PDB entry 9ERK | electron microscopy, 2.80 A resolution | chains B and C of the 6 polymer chains in the assembly

# Chain B
Name: Na(+)-translocating ferredoxin:NAD(+) oxidoreductase complex subunit B
Organism: Acetobacterium woodii DSM 1030
Notes: EC 7.2.1.2
Reference sequence: H6LC27 (RNFB_ACEWD); residue numbers follow UniProt; this construct covers 1-333
Chain sequence (333 residues; each row starts with the number of its first residue):
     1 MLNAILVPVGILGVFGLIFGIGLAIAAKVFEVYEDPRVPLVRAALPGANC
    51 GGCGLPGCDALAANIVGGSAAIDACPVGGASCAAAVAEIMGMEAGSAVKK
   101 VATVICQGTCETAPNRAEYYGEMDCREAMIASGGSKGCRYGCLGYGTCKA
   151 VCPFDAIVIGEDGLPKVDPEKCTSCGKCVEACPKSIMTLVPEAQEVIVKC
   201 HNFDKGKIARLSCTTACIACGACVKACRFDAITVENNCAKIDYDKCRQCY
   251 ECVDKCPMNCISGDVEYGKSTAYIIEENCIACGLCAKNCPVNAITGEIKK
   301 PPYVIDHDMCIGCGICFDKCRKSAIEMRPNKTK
UniProt features mapped onto this chain:
  - region: Met1 to Ala27 (Hydrophobic)
  - binding site ([4Fe-4S] cluster): Cys50, Cys53, Cys58, Cys75, Cys138, Cys142, Cys148, Cys152, Cys172, Cys175, Cys178, Cys182, Cys217, Cys220, Cys223, Cys227, Cys246, Cys249, Cys252, Cys256 and 8 more in UniProt
Metal / ion sites: 4Fe-4S cluster Fe site 1: Cys50, Cys53, Cys58, Cys75; 4Fe-4S cluster Fe site 2: Cys106, Cys138, Cys200, Cys213; 4Fe-4S cluster Fe site 3: Cys125, Cys142, Cys148, Cys182; 4Fe-4S cluster Fe site 4: Cys152, Cys172, Cys175, Cys178; 4Fe-4S cluster Fe site 5: Cys217, Cys220, Cys223, Cys256; 4Fe-4S cluster Fe site 6: Cys227, Cys246, Cys252; 4Fe-4S cluster Fe site 7: Cys279, Cys282, Cys285, Cys320; 4Fe-4S cluster Fe site 8: Cys289, Cys310, Cys313, Cys316
Residues lining bound ligands:
  - 4Fe-4S cluster (SF4), molecule 1: Pro46, Gly47, Ala48, Asn49, Cys50, Gly51, Gly52, Cys53, Cys58, Leu61, Cys75, Val77
  - 4Fe-4S cluster (SF4), molecule 2: Ala102, Cys152, Pro153, Phe154, Ala156, Ile157, Val167, Lys171, Cys172, Thr173, Cys175, Gly176, Lys177, Cys178
  - 4Fe-4S cluster (SF4), molecule 3: Cys106, Gln107, Gly108, Ala113, Lys136, Cys138, Tyr140, Gly141, Lys199, Cys200, His201, Asn202, Cys213, Thr215, Ala216
  - 4Fe-4S cluster (SF4), molecule 4: Cys125, Cys142, Leu143, Gly144, Tyr145, Gly146, Thr147, Cys148, Pro165, Cys182, Pro183, Lys184, Ile186, Met187
  - 4Fe-4S cluster (SF4), molecule 5: Val196, Cys227, Phe229, Ala231, Ile232, Ile241, Lys245, Cys246, Arg247, Gln248, Cys249, Tyr250, Glu251, Cys252
  - 4Fe-4S cluster (SF4), molecule 6: Cys217, Ile218, Ala219, Cys220, Gly221, Ala222, Cys223, Val234, Ala239, Cys256, Pro257, Met258, Cys260, Ile261
  - 4Fe-4S cluster (SF4), molecule 7: Thr271, Cys289, Pro290, Val291, Ile294, Cys310, Gly312, Cys313, Gly314, Ile315, Cys316, Met327
  - 4Fe-4S cluster (SF4), molecule 8: Ile274, Cys279, Cys282, Gly283, Leu284, Cys285, Tyr303, Cys320, Arg321, Ile325

# Chain C
Name: Na(+)-translocating ferredoxin:NAD(+) oxidoreductase complex subunit C
Organism: Acetobacterium woodii DSM 1030
Notes: EC 7.2.1.2
Reference sequence: H6LC32 (RNFC_ACEWD); residues 1-443 here = UniProt positions 1-443
Chain sequence (443 residues; row label = number of the first residue in the row):
     1 MNVKHGTFKGGIHPPYRKESTAEVPLGFGKKPEMVIIPMSLHIGAPCTPI
    51 VKKGDTVFLGQRVGEPNGFVSVPVHASVSGKVIAVEERPHASGDRVMSVV
   101 IESDGLDTIDPSIKPYGTLEDMDADAIKKMVLNAGIVGLGGATFPTHVKL
   151 AIPPDKKVDCVVLNGAECEPYLTADHHLMTSQAEKVVMGLKLAMKSVGVE
   201 KGFIGVEDNKTDAIEALVKAIGNDSRLEVYSLHTKYPQGAEKQLIAAITG
   251 REVPSGALPADAGVVVMNVGTAAQIAESMITGLPLYKRYLTCTGDAIKNP
   301 QTIEIRIGVPFQSVIDQCGGFSSEPGKVISGGPMMGVTQFVTDIPVMKGT
   351 SGILCLTKESAKIATPSNCIHCGKCVGVCPIHLQPLNIAEYSQRNMWDKC
   401 ESNNAMDCIECGSCSYICPAKRTLVSSIRVAKREIIAQRRKGN
UniProt features mapped onto this chain:
  - binding site ([4Fe-4S] cluster): Cys369, Cys372, Cys375, Cys379, Cys408, Cys411, Cys414, Cys418
Metal / ion sites: 4Fe-4S cluster Fe site 1: Cys369, Cys372, Cys375, Cys418; 4Fe-4S cluster Fe site 2: Cys379, Cys408, Cys411, Cys414
Residues lining bound ligands:
  - FMN (flavin mononucleotide): Gly138, Leu139, Gly140, Lys149, Asn164, Ala166, Glu167, Cys168, Tyr236, Gly239, Ala240, Glu241, Val266, Met267, Asn268, Thr271, Met335, Ile409, Cys411
  - 4Fe-4S cluster (SF4), molecule 1: Cys369, Ile370, His371, Cys372, Gly373, Lys374, Cys375, Leu386, Cys418, Pro419, Ala420, Arg422, Leu424
  - 4Fe-4S cluster (SF4), molecule 2: Cys379, Pro380, Ile381, Pro385, Cys408, Ile409, Glu410, Cys411, Gly412, Ser413, Cys414, Val425, Ile428

# How chain B and chain C interact
Contacting residue pairs - 15 pairs, chain B then chain C:
  Arg116(B) - Gly93(C)  hydrogen bond (side chain-backbone)
  Arg116(B) - Phe340(C)
  Tyr120(B) - Ile363(C)
  Tyr120(B) - Ala364(C)  hydrogen bond (side chain-backbone)
  Glu122(B) - Gln393(C)  hydrogen bond
  Arg126(B) - Glu434(C)  salt bridge
  Glu127(B) - Ser426(C)  hydrogen bond
  Glu127(B) - Ser427(C)
  Glu127(B) - Val430(C)
  Ile130(B) - Val430(C)  hydrophobic
  Ile130(B) - Arg433(C)
  Ser132(B) - Ser92(C)  hydrogen bond (side chain-backbone)
  Ser132(B) - Phe340(C)
  Gly134(B) - Phe340(C)
  Arg139(B) - Gly93(C)
Interface residues without a listed pair, chain B (15 interface residues in all): Ala117, Met129, Ser135, Val151, Glu180, Ile208
Interface residues without a listed pair, chain C (20 interface residues in all): Asp94, Arg95, Thr365, Pro366, Asn395, Trp397, Thr423, Arg429, Lys441

# Summary
The interface between chain B and chain C involves 15 residues on one side and 20 on the other, with 5
hydrogen bonds and 1 salt bridge. Among the polar pairs are Arg126(B)-Glu434(C), Arg116(B)-Gly93(C) and
Tyr120(B)-Ala364(C). Chain B binds 8 copies of 4Fe-4S cluster.
Chain B is Na(+)-translocating ferredoxin:NAD(+) oxidoreductase complex subunit B and chain C is
Na(+)-translocating ferredoxin:NAD(+) oxidoreductase complex subunit C, both from Acetobacterium woodii DSM
1030; the structure, Cryo-EM structure of sodium pumping Rnf complex from Acetobacterium woodii reduced with
low potential ferredoxin (consensus ..., was determined by electron microscopy, deposited together with 9ERI,
9ERJ and 9ERL.
